1GK8 - chains E and K of the 8 polymer chains in the assembly; structure by X-ray diffraction, 1.40 A resolution.

# Chain E
Protein: Ribulose-1,5 bisphosphate carboxylase large chain
From: Chlamydomonas reinhardtii
Notes: EC 4.1.1.39
Reference sequence: P00877 (RBL_CHLRE); numbering as in UniProt (aligned over 1-475)
Amino-acid sequence (475 residues; row label = number of the first residue in the row):
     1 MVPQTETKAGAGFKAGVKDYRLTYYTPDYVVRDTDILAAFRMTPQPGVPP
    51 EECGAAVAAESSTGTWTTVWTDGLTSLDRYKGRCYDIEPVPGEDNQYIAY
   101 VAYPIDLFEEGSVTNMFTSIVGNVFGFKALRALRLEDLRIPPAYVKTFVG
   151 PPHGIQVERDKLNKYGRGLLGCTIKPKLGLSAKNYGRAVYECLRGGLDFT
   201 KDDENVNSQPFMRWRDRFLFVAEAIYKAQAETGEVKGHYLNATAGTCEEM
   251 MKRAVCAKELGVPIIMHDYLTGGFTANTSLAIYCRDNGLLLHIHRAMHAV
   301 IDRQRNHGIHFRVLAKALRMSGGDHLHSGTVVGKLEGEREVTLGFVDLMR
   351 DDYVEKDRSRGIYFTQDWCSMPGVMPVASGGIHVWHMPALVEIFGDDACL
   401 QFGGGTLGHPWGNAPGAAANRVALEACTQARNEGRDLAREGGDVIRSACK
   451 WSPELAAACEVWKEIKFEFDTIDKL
Unresolved in the structure: 1-10
Disulfide bonds: Cys247 forms a disulfide with the same residue of a neighbouring copy of this chain
Disulfide bonds: Cys449-Cys459
Modified residues: Pro104, Pro151 (4-hydroxyproline; HYP); Lys201 (lysine nz-carboxylic acid; KCX); Cys256, Cys369 (s-methylcysteine; SMC)
Construct notes: conflict Pro46 (Leu in P00877)
Bound ions: Mg2+: Lys201, Asp203, Glu204 (together with 2-carboxyarabinitol-1,5-diphosphate)
Small-molecule neighbours: 2-carboxyarabinitol-1,5-diphosphate (CAP): Glu60, Thr65, Trp66, Asn123, Thr173, Lys175, Lys177, Lys201, Asp203, Glu204, His294, Arg295, His298, His327, Gly329, Lys334, Leu335, Ser379, Gly380, Gly381, Gln401, Phe402, Gly403, Gly404

# Chain K
Protein: Ribulose bisphosphate carboxylase small chain 1
From: Chlamydomonas reinhardtii
Notes: EC 4.1.1.39
Reference sequence: P00873 (RBS1_CHLRE); residues 1-140 here correspond to UniProt positions 46-185 (UniProt number = residue number + 45)
Amino-acid sequence (140 residues; numbered 1 to 140; the number before each row is that of its first residue):
     1 MMVWTPVNNKMFETFSYLPPLTDEQIAAQVDYIVANGWIPCLEFAEADKA
    51 YVSNESAIRFGSVSCLYYDNRYWTMWKLPMFGCRDPMQVLREIVACTKAF
   101 PDAYVRLVAFDNQKQVQIMGFLVQRPKTARDFQPANKRSV
Unresolved in the structure: 127-140
Modified residues: Met1 (n-methyl methionine; MME)

# Interface between chain E and chain K
Residue-residue contacts - 41 pairs, chain E then chain K:
  Gly179(E) with Gln115(K)
  Leu180(E) with Gln115(K)
  Ser181(E) with Gln115(K), hydrogen bond (backbone-side chain)
  Lys183(E) with Tyr72(K), hydrogen bond (backbone-side chain)
  Asn184(E) with Gln115(K)
  Gly186(E) with Tyr72(K)
  Arg187(E) with Glu43(K), salt bridge; Tyr72(K), hydrogen bond (backbone-side chain); Met75(K); Phe110(K)
  Tyr190(E) with Trp73(K); Thr74(K), hydrogen bond
  Glu191(E) with Thr74(K); Met75(K), hydrogen bond (side chain-backbone)
  Arg194(E) with Thr74(K)
  Arg215(E) with Val63(K)
  Leu219(E) with Val63(K); Cys65(K); Tyr67(K), hydrophobic
  Phe220(E) with Tyr72(K)
  Glu223(E) with Tyr67(K); Tyr68(K); Asn70(K), hydrogen bond (side chain-backbone); Arg71(K), salt bridge; Tyr72(K), hydrogen bond (side chain-backbone)
  Tyr226(E) with Ser56(K); Arg59(K), hydrogen bond; Phe60(K), hydrophobic; Tyr67(K)
  Lys227(E) with Tyr72(K)
  Cys256(E) with Val63(K)
  Glu259(E) with Arg59(K); Phe60(K); Gly61(K), hydrogen bond (backbone-backbone); Val63(K)
  Leu260(E) with Arg59(K); Phe60(K); Val63(K), hydrophobic
  Gly261(E) with Arg59(K), hydrogen bond (backbone-side chain)
  Pro410(E) with Leu78(K)
  Gly412(E) with Leu78(K)
Also at the interface, not in a pair above, chain E (28 interface residues in all): Ala182, Ala222, Ala224, Ala230, Glu231, Trp411
Also at the interface, not in a pair above, chain K (24 interface residues in all): Lys49, Ser62, Leu66, Asp69, Lys77, Gln117

# Summary
28 residues of chain E and 24 residues of chain K are in contact, with 10 hydrogen bonds and 2 salt bridges.
Polar contacts include Arg187(E)-Glu43(K), Glu223(E)-Arg71(K) and Ser181(E)-Gln115(K). Ligands of chain E:
2-carboxyarabinitol-1,5-diphosphate. Lys201(E), Asp203(E) and Glu204(E) form the Mg2+ site.
Here chain E is Ribulose-1,5 bisphosphate carboxylase large chain and chain K is Ribulose bisphosphate
carboxylase small chain 1, both from Chlamydomonas reinhardtii. Entry 1GK8 (Rubisco from Chlamydomonas
reinhardtii) was determined by X-ray diffraction.
